Entry 7TKG (electron microscopy, 4.50 A resolution (low resolution: residue-level contacts below are approximate; hydrogen-bond / salt-bridge calls are withheld)); this record covers chains C and F of the 27 polymer chains in the assembly.

== Chain C ==
Protein: ATP synthase subunit alpha
From: Saccharomyces cerevisiae
UniProtKB: P07251 (ATPA_YEAST); residues 1-510 here correspond to UniProt positions 36-545 (UniProt number = residue number + 35)
Sequence (510 residues; numbered 1 to 510; the number before each row is that of its first residue):
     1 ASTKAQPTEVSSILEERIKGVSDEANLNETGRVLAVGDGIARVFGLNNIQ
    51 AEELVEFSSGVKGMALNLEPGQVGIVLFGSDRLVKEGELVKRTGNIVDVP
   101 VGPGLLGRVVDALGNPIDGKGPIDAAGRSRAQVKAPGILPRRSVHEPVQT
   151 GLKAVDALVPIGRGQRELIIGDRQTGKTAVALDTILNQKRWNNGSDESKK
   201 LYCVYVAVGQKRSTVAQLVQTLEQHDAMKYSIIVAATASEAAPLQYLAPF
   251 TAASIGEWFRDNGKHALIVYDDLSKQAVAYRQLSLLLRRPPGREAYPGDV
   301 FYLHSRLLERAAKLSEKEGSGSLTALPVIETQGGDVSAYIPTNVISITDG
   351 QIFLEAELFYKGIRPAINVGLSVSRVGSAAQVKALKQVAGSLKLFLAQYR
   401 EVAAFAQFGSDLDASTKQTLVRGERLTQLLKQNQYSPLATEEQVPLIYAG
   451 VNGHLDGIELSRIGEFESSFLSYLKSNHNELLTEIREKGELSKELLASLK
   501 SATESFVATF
Disordered / not traced: 1-11, 408-409, 510
Curated features (UniProtKB/Swiss-Prot):
  - binding site (ATP): Gly171 to Thr178
  - site: Ser372 (Required for activity)
  - modified residue (Phosphoserine): Ser22, Ser143

== Chain F ==
Protein: ATP synthase subunit beta
From: Saccharomyces cerevisiae
Notes: EC 7.1.2.2
UniProtKB: P00830 (ATPB_YEAST); residues 1-478 here correspond to UniProt positions 34-511 (UniProt number = residue number + 33)
Sequence (478 residues; numbered 1 to 478; the number before each row is that of its first residue):
     1 ASAAQSTPITGKVTAVIGAIVDVHFEQSELPAILNALEIKTPQGKLVLEV
    51 AQHLGENTVRTIAMDGTEGLVRGEKVLDTGGPISVPVGRETLGRIINVIG
   101 EPIDERGPIKSKLRKPIHADPPSFAEQSTSAEILETGIKVVDLLAPYARG
   151 GKIGLFGGAGVGKTVFIQELINNIAKAHGGFSVFTGVGERTREGNDLYRE
   201 MKETGVINLEGESKVALVFGQMNEPPGARARVALTGLTIAEYFRDEEGQD
   251 VLLFIDNIFRFTQAGSEVSALLGRIPSAVGYQPTLATDMGLLQERITTTK
   301 KGSVTSVQAVYVPADDLTDPAPATTFAHLDATTVLSRGISELGIYPAVDP
   351 LDSKSRLLDAAVVGQEHYDVASKVQETLQTYKSLQDIIAILGMDELSEQD
   401 KLTVERARKIQRFLSQPFAVAEVFTGIPGKLVRLKDTVASFKAVLEGKYD
   451 NIPEHAFYMVGGIEDVVAKAEKLAAEAN
Disordered / not traced: 1-7, 476-478
Curated features (UniProtKB/Swiss-Prot):
  - binding site (ATP): Gly157 to Thr164
  - modified residue: Thr79 (Phosphothreonine), Thr204 (Phosphothreonine), Ser340 (Phosphoserine)

== Interface between chain C and chain F ==
Pairs across the interface (6; chain C residue first):
  Ala35(C) - His53(F)
  Val36(C) - His53(F)
  Arg82(C) - Ile33(F)
  Ile117(C) - Ala125(F)
  Ala216(C) - Thr129(F)
  Gln217(C) - Thr129(F)
Also at the interface, not in a pair above, chain C (8 interface residues in all): Ala238, Gln282
Also at the interface, not in a pair above, chain F (9 interface residues in all): Gln52, Gly55, Phe124, Pro283, Thr287

== Summary ==
8 residues of chain C and 9 residues of chain F are in contact. UniProt lists 8 ATP-binding residues on chain
C; 8 ATP-binding residues on chain F.
Chain C is ATP synthase subunit alpha and chain F is ATP synthase subunit beta, both from Saccharomyces
cerevisiae; the structure, Yeast ATP synthase State 2catalytic(a) with 10 mM ATP backbone model, was
determined by electron microscopy, deposited together with 7TJS, 7TJT, 7TJU, 7TJV, 7TJW, 7TJX and 30 further
entries.
